Entry 3SV2 (X-ray diffraction, 1.30 A resolution); this record covers chains H and I of the 3 polymer chains in the assembly.

[Chain H]
Molecule: Thrombin heavy chain
From: Homo sapiens
Notes: EC 3.4.21.5
UniProt: P00734 (THRB_HUMAN); the construct lacks a stretch of the UniProt sequence and is renumbered around it, so the offset changes along the chain: 16-36 = UniProt 364-384; 37-60 = UniProt 386-409; 61-77 = UniProt 419-435; 78-97 = UniProt 437-456; 7 more segments
Sequence (259 residues; row label = number of the first residue in the row; note: 1 number in that range is skipped by the numbering (no residue carries it; nothing is unmodelled there); a row labelled like 60A-60I holds insertion residues (60A, then the next letters in order)):
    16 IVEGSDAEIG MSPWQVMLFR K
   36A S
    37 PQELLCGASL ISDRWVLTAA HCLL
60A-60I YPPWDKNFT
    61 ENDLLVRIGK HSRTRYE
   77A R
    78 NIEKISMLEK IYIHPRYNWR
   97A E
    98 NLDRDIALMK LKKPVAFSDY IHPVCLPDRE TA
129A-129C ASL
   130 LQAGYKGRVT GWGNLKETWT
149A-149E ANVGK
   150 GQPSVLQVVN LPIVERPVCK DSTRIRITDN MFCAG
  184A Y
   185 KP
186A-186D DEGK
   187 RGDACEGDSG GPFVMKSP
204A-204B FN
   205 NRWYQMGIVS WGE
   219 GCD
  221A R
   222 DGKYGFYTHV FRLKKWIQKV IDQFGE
Not modelled in the structure: 148-149, 149A-149E, 247
UniProt features mapped onto this chain:
  - region: Ala-183 to Val-200 (High affinity receptor-binding region which is also known as the TP508 peptide)
  - active site (Charge relay system): His-57, Asp-102, Ser-195
  - glycosylation: Asn-60G (N-linked (GlcNAc...) (complex) asparagine)
Disulfides: Cys-42/Cys-58, Cys-168/Cys-182, Cys-191/Cys-220
Glycans and other covalent adducts: N-acetylglucosamine (NAG) linked to Asn-60G

[Chain I]
Molecule: Hirudin variant-2
Notes: fragment: residues in UNP 60-72
UniProt: P09945 (HIRV2_HIRME); residues 53-65 here correspond to UniProt positions 60-72 (UniProt number = residue number + 7)
Sequence (13 residues; row label = number of the first residue in the row):
    53 NGDFEEIPEE YLQ
Not modelled in the structure: 53-54
Modified residues: Tyr-63 (o-sulfo-l-tyrosine; TYS)
UniProt features mapped onto this chain:
  - region: Asp-55 to Gln-65 (Interaction with fibrinogen-binding exosite of thrombin)
  - modified residue: Tyr-63 (Sulfotyrosine)

[Chain H / chain I interface]
Residue-residue contacts (20):
  Phe-34(H) with Phe-56(I), hydrophobic
  Gln-38(H) with Phe-56(I); Leu-64(I)
  Glu-39(H) with Phe-56(I)
  Leu-40(H) with Phe-56(I)
  Leu-65(H) with Ile-59(I), hydrophobic; Tyr-63(I)
  Arg-67(H) with Ile-59(I)
  Arg-73(H) with Phe-56(I)
  Thr-74(H) with Asp-55(I); Phe-56(I); Glu-57(I), hydrogen bond (backbone-backbone)
  Arg-75(H) with Glu-57(I)
  Tyr-76(H) with Glu-57(I), hydrogen bond (backbone-side chain); Glu-58(I); Pro-60(I); Tyr-63(I)
  Glu-80(H) with Tyr-63(I)
  Lys-81(H) with Tyr-63(I)
  Ile-82(H) with Tyr-63(I)
Also at the interface, not in a pair above, chain H (15 interface residues in all): Met-32, Lys-36

[In short]
15 residues of chain H face 8 of chain I across their interface; the contacts include 2 hydrogen bonds. Polar
contacts include Tyr-76(H)/Glu-57(I) and Thr-74(H)/Glu-57(I). UniProt lists 3 active-site residues on chain H.
Here chain H is Thrombin heavy chain (Homo sapiens) and chain I is Hirudin variant-2. Entry 3SV2 (Human
Thrombin In Complex With UBTHR105) was determined by X-ray diffraction (same publication as 3P17, 3QTO, 3QTV,
3QWC, 3QX5, 3SHA and 3 further entries).
